Entry 5S50 (X-ray diffraction, 3.10 A resolution); this record covers chains A and E of the 6 polymer chains in the assembly.

[Chain A]
Name: Tubulin alpha-1B chain
Organism: Bos taurus
UniProt: P81947 (TBA1B_BOVIN); numbering as in UniProt (aligned over 1-451)
Sequence (451 residues; row label = number of the first residue in the row):
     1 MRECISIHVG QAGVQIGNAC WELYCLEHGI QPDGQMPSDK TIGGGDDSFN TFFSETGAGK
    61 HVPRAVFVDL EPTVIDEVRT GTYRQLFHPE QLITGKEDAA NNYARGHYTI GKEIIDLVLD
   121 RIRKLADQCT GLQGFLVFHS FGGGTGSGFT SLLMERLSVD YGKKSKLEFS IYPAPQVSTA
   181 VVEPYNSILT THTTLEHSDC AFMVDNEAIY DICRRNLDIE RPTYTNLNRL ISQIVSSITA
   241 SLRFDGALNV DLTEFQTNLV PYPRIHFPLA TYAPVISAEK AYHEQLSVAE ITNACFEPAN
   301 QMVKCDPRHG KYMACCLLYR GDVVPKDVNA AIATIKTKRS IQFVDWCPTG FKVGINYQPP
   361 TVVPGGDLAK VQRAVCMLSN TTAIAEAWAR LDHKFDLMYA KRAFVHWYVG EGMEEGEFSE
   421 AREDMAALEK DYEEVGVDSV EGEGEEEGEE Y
Disordered / not traced: 248-249, 439-451
Bound ions: Ca2+: D39, T41, G44, E55; Mg2+: E71 (together with GTP)
Small-molecule neighbours: GTP (guanosine-5'-triphosphate): G10, Q11, A12, Q15, I16, D69, D98, A99, A100, N101, S140, G142, G143, G144, T145, G146, I171, P173, V177, S178, E183, N206, Y224, L227, N228, I231

[Chain E]
Name: Stathmin-4
Organism: Rattus norvegicus
UniProt: P63043 (STMN4_RAT); residues 5-145 here correspond to UniProt positions 49-189 (UniProt number = residue number + 44)
Sequence (143 residues; row label = number of the first residue in the row):
     3 MADMEVIELN KCTSGQSFEV ILKPPSFDGV PEFNASLPRR RDPSLEEIQK KLEAAEERRK
    63 YQEAELLKHL AEKREHEREV IQKAIEENNN FIKMAKEKLA QKMESNKENR EAHLAAMLER
   123 LQEKDKHAEE VRKNKELKEE ASR
Disordered / not traced: 3-5, 29-43, 144-145
Sequence notes: initiating methionine (3); expression tag (4)
Swiss-Prot annotation at these positions:
  - modified residue: S46 (Phosphoserine)

[How chain A and chain E interact]
Pairs across the interface (54; chain A residue first):
  H107(A) with L54(E)
  Y108(A) with K53(E); A57(E), hydrophobic; R61(E)
  T109(A) with R61(E), hydrogen bond
  K112(A) with E58(E), salt bridge
  L152(A) with L54(E), hydrophobic
  E155(A) with I50(E)
  R156(A) with L47(E); Q51(E)
  V159(A) with P45(E); L47(E), hydrophobic
  H197(A) with D44(E); P45(E)
  D245(A) with C14(E), hydrogen bond (backbone-side chain); S16(E), hydrogen bond (backbone-side chain)
  A247(A) with S19(E)
  P325(A) with Q18(E); F20(E), hydrophobic
  N329(A) with M6(E); V8(E); F20(E)
  I332(A) with V22(E), hydrophobic
  K336(A) with L24(E)
  D345(A) with P27(E); S28(E), hydrogen bond (backbone-backbone)
  C347(A) with P27(E)
  P348(A) with K25(E); P27(E)
  T349(A) with L24(E), hydrogen bond (backbone-backbone); K25(E), hydrogen bond (backbone-backbone)
  G350(A) with V22(E)
  F351(A) with E21(E); V22(E), hydrogen bond (backbone-backbone); L24(E), hydrophobic
  K352(A) with F20(E); E21(E), salt bridge
  V353(A) with S19(E); F20(E), hydrogen bond (backbone-backbone)
  G354(A) with Q18(E)
  I355(A) with G17(E); Q18(E), hydrogen bond (backbone-backbone)
  N356(A) with S16(E)
  Y357(A) with T15(E); S16(E), hydrogen bond (backbone-backbone); G17(E); Q18(E), hydrogen bond
  V409(A) with Q64(E), hydrogen bond (backbone-side chain)
  G410(A) with Q64(E)
  E411(A) with R61(E), hydrogen bond (backbone-side chain)
  G412(A) with A57(E); R60(E), hydrogen bond (backbone-side chain); R61(E)
  E414(A) with R60(E)
Other interface residues (no listed pair), chain A (39 interface residues in all): E113, S158, E196, G246, V328, A333, W346
Other interface residues (no listed pair), chain E (31 interface residues in all): I23, P26, S46, E55

[Summary]
The interface between chain A and chain E involves 39 residues on one side and 31 on the other; the contacts
include 14 hydrogen bonds and 2 salt bridges. Polar contacts include K112(A)-E58(E), K352(A)-E21(E) and
T109(A)-R61(E). Bound to chain A: GTP.
Chain A is Tubulin alpha-1B chain (Bos taurus) and chain E is Stathmin-4 (Rattus norvegicus); the structure,
Tubulin-Z57299526-complex, was determined by X-ray diffraction together with 5S4L, 5S4M, 5S4N, 5S4O, 5S4P,
5S4Q and 52 further entries from the same study.
